Entry 8DNY (electron microscopy, 2.85 A resolution); this record covers chains A and D of the 4 polymer chains in the assembly.

Chain A:
Molecule: Protein transport protein Sec61 subunit alpha isoform 1
Organism: Homo sapiens
Reference sequence: P61619 (S61A1_HUMAN); numbering as in UniProt (aligned over 1-476)
Amino-acid sequence (476 residues; each row starts with the number of its first residue):
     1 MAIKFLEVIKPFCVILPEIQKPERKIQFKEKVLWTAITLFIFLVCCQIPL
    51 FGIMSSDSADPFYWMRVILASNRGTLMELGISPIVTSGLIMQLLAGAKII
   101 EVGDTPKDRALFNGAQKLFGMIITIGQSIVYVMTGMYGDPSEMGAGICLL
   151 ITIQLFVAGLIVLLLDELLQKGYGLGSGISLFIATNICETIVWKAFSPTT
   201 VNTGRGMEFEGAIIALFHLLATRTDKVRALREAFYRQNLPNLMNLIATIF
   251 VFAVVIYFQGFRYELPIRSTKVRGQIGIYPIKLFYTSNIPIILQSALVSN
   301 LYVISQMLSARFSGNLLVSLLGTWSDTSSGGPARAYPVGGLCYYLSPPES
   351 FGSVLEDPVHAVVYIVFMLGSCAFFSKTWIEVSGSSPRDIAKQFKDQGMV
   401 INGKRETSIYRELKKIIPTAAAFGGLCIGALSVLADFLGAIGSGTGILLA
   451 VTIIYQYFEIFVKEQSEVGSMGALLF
Disordered / not traced: 1-4, 326-333, 469-476
Differences from the reference sequence: conflict Y263 (Val in P61619), P387 (Ala in P61619), R388 (Lys in P61619), I390 (Val in P61619), D396 (Glu in P61619), G398 (Gln in P61619), K414 (Asn in P61619), K415 (Arg in P61619), I416 (Tyr in P61619); engineered mutation E264 (Asp in P61619), R268 (Lys in P61619), T270 (Ala in P61619), K271 (Arg in P61619), V272 (Tyr in P61619), I276 (Tyr in P61619), G277 (Asn in P61619), I278 (Thr in P61619), F394 (Leu in P61619), I401 (Met in P61619), N402 (Arg in P61619), K404 (His in P61619), I409 (Met in P61619), Y410 (Val in P61619), R411 (His in P61619)
Curated features (UniProtKB/Swiss-Prot):
  - natural variant: V67 (V67G: In ADTKD5), V85 (V85D: In CVID15), Q92 (Q92R: In SCN11), T185 (T185A: In ADTKD5), E381 to F476 (deletion: In CVID15)
  - mutagenesis: Y344 (Y344H: Reduces cotranslational translocation of APLN precursor/preproapelin)
From the paper describing this entry:
  - binding site for Decatransin peptide inhibitor (chain D): Q127, N300
  - mutagenesis - Q127A, Q127L, N300A, N300L: decreased binding to Decatransin peptide inhibitor (chain D)
  - mutagenesis - Q127L, N300L: decreased binding to cotransin CP2
  - mutagenesis - Q127L, N300L: decreased binding to ipomoeassin F

Chain D:
Molecule: Decatransin peptide inhibitor
Amino-acid sequence (10 residues; each row starts with the number of its first residue):
     1 AXXXXXXXXX
Modified positions: YCP ((2S)-piperidine-2-carboxylic acid) at position 2, IML (N-methyl-isoleucine) at position 3, T2X ((2R)-2-hydroxy-5-methylhexanoic acid) at position 4, YCP ((2S)-piperidine-2-carboxylic acid) at position 5, HLX (5-methyl-L-norleucine) at position 6, T3R (N,5-dimethyl-L-norleucine) at position 7, NZC (N-methylidene-L-threonine) at position 8, YCP ((2S)-piperidine-2-carboxylic acid) at position 9, T3R (N,5-dimethyl-L-norleucine) at position 10
Covalent attachments: covalent link A1-T3R_10

Interface between chain A and chain D:
Residue-residue contacts (36):
  P61(A) - T3R_10(D)
  F62(A) - A1(D)
  F62(A) - YCP_9(D)
  F62(A) - T3R_10(D)
  M65(A) - T3R_7(D)
  I68(A) - T3R_7(D)
  L69(A) - T3R_7(D)
  L69(A) - YCP_9(D)
  S82(A) - T3R_7(D)
  S82(A) - YCP_9(D)
  V85(A) - T3R_7(D)
  T86(A) - T3R_7(D)
  T86(A) - NZC_8(D)
  L89(A) - HLX_6(D)
  Q127(A) - NZC_8(D)
  Q127(A) - YCP_9(D)
  V130(A) - T3R_10(D)
  Y131(A) - YCP_9(D)
  Y131(A) - T3R_10(D)
  T134(A) - T3R_10(D)
  M136(A) - T3R_10(D)
  I292(A) - T3R_7(D)
  L293(A) - YCP_5(D)
  A296(A) - T2X_4(D)
  A296(A) - YCP_5(D)
  A296(A) - T3R_7(D)
  L297(A) - T2X_4(D)
  N300(A) - YCP_2(D)
  N300(A) - IML_3(D)
  N300(A) - T2X_4(D)  hydrogen bond (side chain-backbone)
  N300(A) - HLX_6(D)  hydrogen bond (side chain-backbone)
  V303(A) - YCP_2(D)
  I304(A) - YCP_2(D)
  I304(A) - T2X_4(D)
  M307(A) - YCP_2(D)
  F375(A) - YCP_5(D)
Also at the interface, not in a pair above, chain A (24 interface residues in all): I123

In short:
Chain A and chain D form an interface of 24 and 10 residues respectively; the contacts include 2 hydrogen
bonds. Among the polar pairs are N300(A)-T2X_4(D) and N300(A)-HLX_6(D). From the paper: a binding site for
Decatransin peptide inhibitor (chain D) at Q127(A) and N300(A); Q127A, Q127L and N300A of chain A, among
others, reduce binding to Decatransin peptide inhibitor (chain D).
Here chain A is Protein transport protein Sec61 subunit alpha isoform 1 (Homo sapiens) and chain D is
Decatransin peptide inhibitor. Entry 8DNY (Cryo-EM structure of the human Sec61 complex inhibited by
decatransin) was determined by electron microscopy (same publication as 8DNV, 8DNW, 8DNX, 8DNZ, 8DO0, 8DO1,
8DO2 and 8DO3).
